Entry 8VNH (X-ray diffraction, 1.76 A resolution); this record covers chains A and B of the 4 polymer chains in the assembly.

== Chain A ==
Name: Intron-encoded endonuclease I-PpoI
Organism: Physarum polycephalum
Notes: EC 3.1.-.-
Reference sequence: Q94702 (PPO1_PHYPO); residues 2-163 here = UniProt positions 2-163
Sequence (162 residues; numbered 2 to 163; the number before each row is that of its first residue):
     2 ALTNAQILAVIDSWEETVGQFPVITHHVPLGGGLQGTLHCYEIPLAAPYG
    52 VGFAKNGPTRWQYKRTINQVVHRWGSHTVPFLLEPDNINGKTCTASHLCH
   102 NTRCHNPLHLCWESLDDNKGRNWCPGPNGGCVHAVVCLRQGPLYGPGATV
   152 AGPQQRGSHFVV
Ion coordination: Zn2+ site 1: Cys41, Cys100, Cys105, His110; Mn2+: Asn119 (shared with 2 residues of chain D); Na+: Asn119 (shared with 2 residues of chain D); Zn2+ site 2: Cys125, Cys132, His134, Cys138
Reported in the primary citation:
  - catalytic residues: His98
  - mutagenesis - H78A/H98A, H98A: decreased catalytic activity
  - mutagenesis - H78A: unchanged catalytic activity

== Chain B ==
Name: Intron-encoded endonuclease I-PpoI
Organism: Physarum polycephalum
Notes: EC 3.1.-.-
Reference sequence: Q94702 (PPO1_PHYPO); residues 202-363 here correspond to UniProt positions 2-163 (UniProt number = residue number - 200)
Sequence (162 residues; row label = number of the first residue in the row):
   202 ALTNAQILAVIDSWEETVGQFPVITHHVPLGGGLQGTLHCYEIPLAAPYG
   252 VGFAKNGPTRWQYKRTINQVVHRWGSHTVPFLLEPDNINGKTCTASHLCH
   302 NTRCHNPLHLCWESLDDNKGRNWCPGPNGGCVHAVVCLRQGPLYGPGATV
   352 AGPQQRGSHFVV
Ion coordination: Zn2+ site 1: Cys241, Cys300, Cys305, His310; Mn2+: Asn319 (shared with 2 residues of chain C); Na+: Asn319 (shared with 2 residues of chain C); Zn2+ site 2: Cys325, Cys332, His334, Cys338

== Chain A / chain B interface ==
Residue-residue contacts (118):
  Leu9(A) - Arg357(B)
  Ile12(A) - Arg357(B)
  Asp13(A) - Arg357(B)  salt bridge
  Glu16(A) - Gln356(B)
  Glu16(A) - Arg357(B)  hydrogen bond (side chain-backbone)
  Glu16(A) - Gly358(B)  hydrogen bond (side chain-backbone)
  Glu16(A) - Phe361(B)
  Val19(A) - Phe361(B)  hydrophobic
  Gly20(A) - Phe361(B)
  Leu39(A) - Val363(B)
  His40(A) - Val362(B)
  His40(A) - Val363(B)  hydrogen bond (side chain-backbone)
  Tyr42(A) - His360(B)  hydrogen bond (side chain-backbone)
  Tyr42(A) - Phe361(B)
  Tyr42(A) - Val362(B)
  Phe82(A) - Ala352(B)  hydrophobic
  Phe82(A) - Gly353(B)
  Glu85(A) - Ala352(B)
  Glu85(A) - Gln355(B)
  Pro86(A) - Val351(B)
  Ile89(A) - Ala349(B)
  Ile89(A) - Val351(B)  hydrophobic
  Asn90(A) - Ala349(B)
  Cys94(A) - Val351(B)  hydrophobic
  Leu99(A) - Pro354(B)  hydrophobic
  Asn107(A) - Phe361(B)
  Asn107(A) - Val362(B)  hydrogen bond (side chain-backbone)
  Pro108(A) - Pro354(B)
  Pro108(A) - Gln355(B)  hydrogen bond (backbone-backbone)
  Pro108(A) - Phe361(B)  hydrophobic
  Leu109(A) - Pro354(B)
  Leu109(A) - Gln355(B)
  Leu109(A) - Gln356(B)
  Leu109(A) - Phe361(B)
  Leu109(A) - Val362(B)
  Leu109(A) - Val363(B)
  His110(A) - Val363(B)  hydrogen bond (side chain-backbone)
  Leu111(A) - Gly353(B)
  Leu111(A) - Pro354(B)
  Cys112(A) - Thr350(B)
  Cys112(A) - Ala352(B)
  Trp113(A) - Thr350(B)
  Trp113(A) - Val351(B)  hydrogen bond (backbone-backbone)
  Trp113(A) - Ala352(B)  hydrogen bond (backbone-backbone)
  Glu114(A) - Thr350(B)  hydrogen bond
  Asp117(A) - Trp324(B)  hydrogen bond (backbone-side chain)
  Asp117(A) - Leu344(B)
  Asp118(A) - Gly348(B)
  Asp118(A) - Ala349(B)  hydrogen bond (side chain-backbone)
  Lys120(A) - Trp324(B)
  Gly121(A) - Trp324(B)
  Arg122(A) - Thr350(B)
  Trp124(A) - Asp317(B)  hydrogen bond (side chain-backbone)
  Trp124(A) - Lys320(B)
  Trp124(A) - Gly321(B)
  Trp124(A) - Trp324(B)  hydrophobic
  Val133(A) - Tyr345(B)
  Val133(A) - Gly346(B)
  Val133(A) - Pro347(B)
  His134(A) - Pro347(B)
  Ala135(A) - Pro347(B)  hydrogen bond (backbone-backbone)
  Val136(A) - Thr350(B)
  Val136(A) - Pro354(B)
  Leu144(A) - Asp317(B)
  Tyr145(A) - Val333(B)
  Gly146(A) - Val333(B)
  Pro147(A) - Val333(B)
  Pro147(A) - His334(B)
  Pro147(A) - Ala335(B)  hydrogen bond (backbone-backbone)
  Gly148(A) - Asp318(B)
  Ala149(A) - Asp318(B)  hydrogen bond (backbone-side chain)
  Thr150(A) - Trp313(B)
  Thr150(A) - Glu314(B)  hydrogen bond
  Thr150(A) - Asp318(B)
  Thr150(A) - Arg322(B)  hydrogen bond
  Thr150(A) - Val336(B)
  Val151(A) - Glu285(B)
  Val151(A) - Ile289(B)  hydrophobic
  Val151(A) - Cys294(B)  hydrophobic
  Val151(A) - Trp313(B)  hydrogen bond (backbone-backbone)
  Ala152(A) - Phe282(B)  hydrophobic
  Ala152(A) - Glu285(B)
  Ala152(A) - Cys312(B)
  Ala152(A) - Trp313(B)  hydrogen bond (backbone-backbone)
  Gly153(A) - Phe282(B)
  Gly153(A) - Leu311(B)
  Pro154(A) - Leu299(B)  hydrophobic
  Pro154(A) - Pro308(B)
  Pro154(A) - Leu309(B)
  Pro154(A) - Leu311(B)
  Pro154(A) - Val336(B)
  Gln155(A) - Pro308(B)  hydrogen bond (backbone-backbone)
  Gln155(A) - Leu309(B)
  Gln156(A) - Glu216(B)
  Gln156(A) - Leu309(B)
  Arg157(A) - Leu209(B)
  Arg157(A) - Ile212(B)
  Arg157(A) - Asp213(B)  salt bridge
  Arg157(A) - Glu216(B)  hydrogen bond (backbone-side chain)
  Gly158(A) - Glu216(B)  hydrogen bond (backbone-side chain)
  His160(A) - Glu216(B)
  His160(A) - Glu217(B)
  His160(A) - Tyr242(B)  hydrogen bond (backbone-side chain)
  Phe161(A) - Glu216(B)
  Phe161(A) - Val219(B)  hydrophobic
  Phe161(A) - Gly220(B)
  Phe161(A) - Tyr242(B)
  Phe161(A) - Asn307(B)
  Phe161(A) - Pro308(B)
  Phe161(A) - Leu309(B)
  Val162(A) - His240(B)
  Val162(A) - Tyr242(B)  hydrogen bond (backbone-side chain)
  Val162(A) - Asn307(B)  hydrogen bond (backbone-side chain)
  Val162(A) - Leu309(B)
  Val163(A) - Leu239(B)
  Val163(A) - His240(B)  hydrogen bond (backbone-side chain)
  Val163(A) - Leu309(B)
  Val163(A) - His310(B)  hydrogen bond (backbone-side chain)
Interface residues without a listed pair, chain A (57 interface residues in all): Glu17, Thr38, Asn88, Leu139
Interface residues without a listed pair, chain B (55 interface residues in all): Pro286, Asn290, Leu339

== Summary ==
57 residues of chain A face 55 of chain B across their interface; the contacts include 28 hydrogen bonds and 2
salt bridges. Among the polar pairs are Asp13(A)-Arg357(B), Arg157(A)-Asp213(B) and Glu16(A)-Arg357(B). The
paper reports the catalytic residue His98(A); H78A/H98A and H98A of chain A reduce catalytic activity.
Both chains are Intron-encoded endonuclease I-PpoI (Physarum polycephalum). Entry 8VNH (Homing endonuclease
I-PpoI-DNA complex:reaction at pH6.0 (K+ MES) with 500 uM Mn2+ for 80s) was determined by X-ray diffraction,
deposited together with 8VMO, 8VMP, 8VMQ, 8VMR, 8VMS, 8VMT and 35 further entries.
